Entry 6BPN (X-ray diffraction, 2.10 A resolution); this record covers chain A.

[Chain A]
Molecule: Catecholate siderophore receptor Fiu
From: Escherichia coli (strain K12)
UniProtKB: P75780 (FIU_ECOLI); numbering as in UniProt (aligned over 34-760)
Chain sequence (727 residues; row label = number of the first residue in the row):
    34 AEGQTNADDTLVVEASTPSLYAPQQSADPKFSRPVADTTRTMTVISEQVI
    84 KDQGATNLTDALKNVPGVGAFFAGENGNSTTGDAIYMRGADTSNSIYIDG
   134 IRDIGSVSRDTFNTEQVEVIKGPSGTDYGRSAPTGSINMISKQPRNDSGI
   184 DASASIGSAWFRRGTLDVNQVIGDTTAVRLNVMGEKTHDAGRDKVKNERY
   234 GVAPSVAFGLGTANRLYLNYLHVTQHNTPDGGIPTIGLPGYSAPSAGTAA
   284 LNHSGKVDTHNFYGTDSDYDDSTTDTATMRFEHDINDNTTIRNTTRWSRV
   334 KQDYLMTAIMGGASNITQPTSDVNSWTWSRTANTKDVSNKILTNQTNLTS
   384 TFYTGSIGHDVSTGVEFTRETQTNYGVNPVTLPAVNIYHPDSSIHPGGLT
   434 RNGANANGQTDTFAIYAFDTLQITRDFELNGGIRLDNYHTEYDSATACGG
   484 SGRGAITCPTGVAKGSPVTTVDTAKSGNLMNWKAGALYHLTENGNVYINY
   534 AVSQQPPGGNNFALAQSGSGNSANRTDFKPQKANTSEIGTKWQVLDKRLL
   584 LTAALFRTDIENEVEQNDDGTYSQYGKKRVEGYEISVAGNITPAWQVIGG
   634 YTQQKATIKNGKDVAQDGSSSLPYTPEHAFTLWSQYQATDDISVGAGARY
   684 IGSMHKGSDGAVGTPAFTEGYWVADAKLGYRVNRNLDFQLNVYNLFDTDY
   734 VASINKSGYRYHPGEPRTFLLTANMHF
Unresolved in the structure: 34-49, 107-115, 541-562, 597-607, 643-655
Disulfides: Cys481-Cys491
Ligand contacts:
  - polypropylene glycol (POG; (20S)-2,5,8,11,14,17-hexamethyl-3,6,9,12,15,18-hexaoxahenicosane-1,20-diol), molecule 1: Val211, Arg212, Leu213, Pro237, Ser238, Val239, Leu251, Asn252, Tyr253, Ala310, Thr311, Met312, Thr328, Arg329, Trp330, Leu375
  - polypropylene glycol (POG), molecule 2: Lys219, Glu231, Tyr233
  - polypropylene glycol (POG), molecule 3: Val577, Leu578, Leu582, Leu584, Val620, Ile624, Trp628, Val630, Leu665, Ser667, Gln668, Tyr669, Val677, Gly678, Ala679
  - polypropylene glycol (POG), molecule 4: Leu665, Gly678, Ala679, Gly680, Ala681, Ala707, Phe729
Curated features (UniProtKB/Swiss-Prot):
  - motif: Arg743 to Phe760 (TonB C-terminal box)
Reported in the primary citation:
  - conformationally variable residues (order/disorder transition): Glu108
  - mutagenesis - E108A: abolished growth
  - mutagenesis - F105A, T113W, S139W, R142A: decreased growth

[In short]
Bound to chain A: 4 copies of polypropylene glycol. The paper reports that F105A, T113W and S139W, among
others, reduce growth; conformational variability at Glu108; 5 substitutions were tested in all.
Chain A is Catecholate siderophore receptor Fiu (Escherichia coli (strain K12)); the structure, The crystal
structure of the Ferric-Catecholate import receptor Fiu from E. coli K12: Open form (C2221), was determined by
X-ray diffraction together with 6BPM and 6BPO from the same study.
